PDB entry 1VJE | X-ray diffraction, 1.64 A resolution | chains A and B

[Chain A (and B)]
Protein: Autoinducer-2 production protein LuxS
Organism: Deinococcus radiodurans
Notes: EC 3.13.1.-; chain B of this document is another copy of the same molecule, construct and numbering; everything in this record applies to it too
UniProtKB: Q9RRU8 (LUXS_DEIRA); residue numbers follow UniProt; this construct covers 1-158
Chain sequence (166 residues; each row starts with the number of its first residue):
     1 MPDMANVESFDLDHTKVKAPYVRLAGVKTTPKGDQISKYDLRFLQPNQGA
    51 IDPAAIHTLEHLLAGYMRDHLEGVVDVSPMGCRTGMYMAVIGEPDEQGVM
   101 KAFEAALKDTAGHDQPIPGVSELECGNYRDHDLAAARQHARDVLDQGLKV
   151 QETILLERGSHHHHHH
Not modelled in the structure: 1-7, 157-166 (chain B: 1-6, 157-166)
Sequence notes: modified residue (82); cloning artifact (159-166)
Modified positions: C82 (3-sulfinoalanine; CSD)
Curated features (UniProtKB/Swiss-Prot):
  - binding site (Fe cation): H57, H61, C125
Bound ions: Zn2+: H57, H61, C125
Ligand contacts:
  - selenomethionine (MSE), molecule 1: S9, F10, K38, Y87
  - selenomethionine (MSE), molecule 2: E60, H61, A64, R68, V75, D76, V77, S78

[How chain A and chain B interact]
Residue-residue contacts (94):
  S9(A) - E124(B)
  F10(A) - H61(B)
  F10(A) - P118(B)
  F10(A) - G119(B)
  F10(A) - E124(B)
  L12(A) - L123(B)
  D13(A) - L123(B)
  H14(A) - E122(B)
  H14(A) - L123(B)  hydrogen bond (backbone-backbone)
  H14(A) - E124(B)
  H14(A) - C125(B)
  H14(A) - G126(B)
  T15(A) - E122(B)
  T15(A) - L123(B)
  K28(A) - V74(B)
  K28(A) - I91(B)
  T30(A) - D34(B)  hydrogen bond
  P31(A) - D34(B)
  P31(A) - I91(B)
  K32(A) - K32(B)
  K32(A) - D34(B)  hydrogen bond (backbone-side chain)
  D34(A) - T30(B)  hydrogen bond
  D34(A) - P31(B)
  D34(A) - K32(B)  salt bridge
  I36(A) - I36(B)  hydrophobic
  K38(A) - V75(B)  hydrogen bond (side chain-backbone)
  K38(A) - D76(B)  salt bridge
  P46(A) - G126(B)
  N47(A) - E122(B)  hydrogen bond (side chain-backbone)
  N47(A) - C125(B)  hydrogen bond (side chain-backbone)
  N47(A) - G126(B)  hydrogen bond (backbone-backbone)
  N47(A) - N127(B)  hydrogen bond (side chain-backbone)
  N47(A) - Y128(B)  hydrogen bond (side chain-backbone)
  N47(A) - R129(B)
  A50(A) - N127(B)
  P53(A) - P53(B)  hydrophobic
  P53(A) - R83(B)
  H57(A) - G81(B)
  H57(A) - C82(B)
  E60(A) - M80(B)
  E60(A) - G81(B)  hydrogen bond (side chain-backbone)
  H61(A) - F10(B)
  A64(A) - V7(B)
  G65(A) - V7(B)
  V74(A) - K28(B)
  V75(A) - K38(B)  hydrogen bond (backbone-side chain)
  D76(A) - K38(B)  salt bridge
  S78(A) - S78(B)
  P79(A) - P79(B)
  P79(A) - G81(B)
  M80(A) - E60(B)
  G81(A) - H57(B)
  G81(A) - E60(B)  hydrogen bond (backbone-side chain)
  G81(A) - P79(B)
  C82(A) - H57(B)
  C82(A) - G126(B)
  C82(A) - N127(B)
  R83(A) - P53(B)
  R83(A) - N127(B)
  R83(A) - D130(B)  salt bridge
  T84(A) - G126(B)
  I91(A) - T29(B)
  I91(A) - T30(B)
  I91(A) - P31(B)
  P118(A) - F10(B)
  G119(A) - F10(B)
  E122(A) - H14(B)
  E122(A) - T15(B)
  E122(A) - N47(B)
  L123(A) - L12(B)
  L123(A) - D13(B)
  L123(A) - H14(B)  hydrogen bond (backbone-backbone)
  L123(A) - T15(B)
  L123(A) - L156(B)  hydrophobic
  E124(A) - S9(B)
  E124(A) - F10(B)
  E124(A) - H14(B)
  E124(A) - L156(B)
  C125(A) - H14(B)
  C125(A) - N47(B)  hydrogen bond (backbone-side chain)
  G126(A) - H14(B)
  G126(A) - P46(B)
  G126(A) - N47(B)  hydrogen bond (backbone-backbone)
  G126(A) - C82(B)
  G126(A) - T84(B)
  N127(A) - N47(B)  hydrogen bond (backbone-side chain)
  N127(A) - A50(B)
  N127(A) - C82(B)
  N127(A) - R83(B)
  Y128(A) - N47(B)  hydrogen bond (backbone-side chain)
  R129(A) - N47(B)  hydrogen bond (side chain-backbone)
  D130(A) - R83(B)  salt bridge
  L156(A) - L123(B)  hydrophobic
  L156(A) - E124(B)
Interface residues without a listed pair, chain A (50 interface residues in all): E8, T29, G33, R42, R68
Interface residues without a listed pair, chain B (49 interface residues in all): G33, R42, R68, Y87

[Summary]
50 residues of chain A and 49 residues of chain B are in contact, with 19 hydrogen bonds and 5 salt bridges.
Polar contacts include D34(A)-K32(B), K38(A)-D76(B) and R83(A)-D130(B). Ligands of chain A: selenomethionine.
UniProt lists 3 Fe cation-binding residues on chain A.
Both chains are Autoinducer-2 production protein LuxS (Deinococcus radiodurans). Entry 1VJE (Crystal structure
of a autoinducer-2 synthesis protein with bound selenomethionine) was determined by X-ray diffraction together
with 1INN, 1J6V, 1J6W and 1J6X from the same study.
